Entry 6HLR (electron microscopy, 3.18 A resolution); this record covers chains B and C of the 15 polymer chains in the assembly.

# Chain B
Protein: DNA-directed RNA polymerase I subunit RPA135
Organism: Saccharomyces cerevisiae (strain ATCC 204508 / S288c)
Notes: EC 2.7.7.6
UniProt: P22138 (RPA2_YEAST); residues 1-1203 here = UniProt positions 1-1203
Sequence (1203 residues; numbered 1 to 1203; the number before each row is that of its first residue):
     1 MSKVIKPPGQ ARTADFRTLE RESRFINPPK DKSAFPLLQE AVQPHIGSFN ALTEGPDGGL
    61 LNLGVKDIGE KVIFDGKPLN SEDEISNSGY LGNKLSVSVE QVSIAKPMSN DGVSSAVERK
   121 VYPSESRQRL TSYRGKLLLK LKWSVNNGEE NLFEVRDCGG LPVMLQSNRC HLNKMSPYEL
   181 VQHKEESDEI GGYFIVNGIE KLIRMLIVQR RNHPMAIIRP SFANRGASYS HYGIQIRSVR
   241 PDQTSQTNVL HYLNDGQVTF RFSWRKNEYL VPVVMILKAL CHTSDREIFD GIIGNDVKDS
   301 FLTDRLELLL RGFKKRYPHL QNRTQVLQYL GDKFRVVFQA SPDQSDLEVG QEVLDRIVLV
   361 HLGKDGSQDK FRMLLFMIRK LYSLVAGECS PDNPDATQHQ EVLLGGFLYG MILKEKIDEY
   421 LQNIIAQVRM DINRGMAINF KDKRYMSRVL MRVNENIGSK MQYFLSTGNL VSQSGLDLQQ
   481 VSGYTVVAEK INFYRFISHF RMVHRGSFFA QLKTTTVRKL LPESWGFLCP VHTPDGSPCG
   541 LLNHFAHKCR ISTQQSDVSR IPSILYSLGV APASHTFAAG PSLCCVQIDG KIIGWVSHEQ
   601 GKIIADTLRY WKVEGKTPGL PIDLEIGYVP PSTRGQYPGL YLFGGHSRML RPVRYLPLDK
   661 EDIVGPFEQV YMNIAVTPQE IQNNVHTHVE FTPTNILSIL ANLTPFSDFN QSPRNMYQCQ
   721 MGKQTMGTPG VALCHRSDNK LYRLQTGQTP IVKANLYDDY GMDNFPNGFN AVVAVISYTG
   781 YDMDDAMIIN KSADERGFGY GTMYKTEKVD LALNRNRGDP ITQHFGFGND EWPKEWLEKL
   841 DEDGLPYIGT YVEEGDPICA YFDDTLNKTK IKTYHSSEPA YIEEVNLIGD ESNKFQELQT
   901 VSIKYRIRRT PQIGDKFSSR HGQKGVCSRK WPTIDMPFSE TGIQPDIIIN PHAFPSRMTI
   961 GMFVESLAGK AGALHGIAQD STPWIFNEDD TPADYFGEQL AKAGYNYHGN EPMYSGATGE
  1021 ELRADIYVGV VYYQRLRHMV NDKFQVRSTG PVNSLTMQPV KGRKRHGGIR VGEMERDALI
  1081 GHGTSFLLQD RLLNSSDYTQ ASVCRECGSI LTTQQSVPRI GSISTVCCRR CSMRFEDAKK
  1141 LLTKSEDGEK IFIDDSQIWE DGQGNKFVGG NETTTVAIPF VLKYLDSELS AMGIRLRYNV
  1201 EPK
Unresolved in the structure: 1-12, 79-88, 112-115, 1140-1152
Ion coordination: Zn2+: Cys1104, Cys1107, Cys1128
Residues lining bound ligands: phosphomethylphosphonic acid guanylate ester (G2P): Asp535, Arg714, Tyr717, Asp785, Ser956, Arg957
Curated features (UniProtKB/Swiss-Prot):
  - zinc finger: Cys1104 to Cys1131 (C4-type)
  - modified residue: Ser2 (N-acetylserine), Ser81 (Phosphoserine), Ser1156 (Phosphoserine)
Reported in the primary citation:
  - binding site for phosphomethylphosphonic acid guanylate ester: Arg714, Arg957
  - binding site for the 20-nt RNA strand: Lys916, Lys924
  - binding site for Non-template strand: Arg219, Arg225, Asp395, Phe508

# Chain C
Protein: DNA-directed RNA polymerases I and III subunit RPAC1
Organism: Saccharomyces cerevisiae (strain ATCC 204508 / S288c)
UniProt: P07703 (RPAC1_YEAST); numbering as in UniProt (aligned over 1-335)
Sequence (335 residues; numbered 1 to 335; the number before each row is that of its first residue):
     1 MSNIVGIEYN RVTNTTSTDF PGFSKDAENE WNVEKFKKDF EVNISSLDAR EANFDLINID
    61 TSIANAFRRI MISEVPSVAA EYVYFFNNTS VIQDEVLAHR IGLVPLKVDP DMLTWVDSNL
   121 PDDEKFTDEN TIVLSLNVKC TRNPDAPKGS TDPKELYNNA HVYARDLKFE PQGRQSTTFA
   181 DCPVVPADPD ILLAKLRPGQ EISLKAHCIL GIGGDHAKFS PVSTASYRLL PQINILQPIK
   241 GESARRFQKC FPPGVIGIDE GSDEAYVKDA RKDTVSREVL RYEEFADKVK LGRVRNHFIF
   301 NVESAGAMTP EEIFFKSVRI LKNKAEYLKN CPITQ
Unresolved in the structure: 1-29, 334-335
Curated features (UniProtKB/Swiss-Prot):
  - modified residue: Ser2 (N-acetylserine), Ser17 (Phosphoserine)

# Chain B / chain C interface
Contacting residue pairs (58):
  Ile26(B) with Thr151(C)
  Asn27(B) with Thr151(C)
  Arg743(B) with Gln93(C), hydrogen bond
  Gln745(B) with Gln93(C); Val96(C)
  Lys791(B) with Gly214(C), hydrogen bond (side chain-backbone)
  Ser792(B) with Ala217(C)
  Glu795(B) with His99(C), hydrogen bond (backbone-side chain); His216(C), salt bridge; Ala217(C)
  Arg796(B) with His99(C); Leu103(C); Ala217(C)
  Gly797(B) with His99(C)
  Tyr800(B) with Glu95(C); Val96(C), hydrophobic
  Thr802(B) with Gln93(C); Glu95(C)
  Tyr804(B) with Gln93(C)
  Arg906(B) with Gln93(C); Asp94(C), salt bridge; Glu95(C), salt bridge
  Arg908(B) with Glu95(C)
  Thr933(B) with Ile72(C)
  Ile934(B) with Arg69(C), hydrogen bond (backbone-side chain); Ile72(C), hydrophobic; Ser73(C)
  Asp935(B) with Arg69(C), salt bridge
  Phe938(B) with Arg68(C); Ser226(C); Tyr227(C)
  Glu940(B) with Arg228(C); Val275(C); Arg293(C), salt bridge
  Gly942(B) with Thr224(C), hydrogen bond (backbone-side chain); Ser226(C)
  Gln944(B) with Arg68(C)
  Gly1004(B) with Thr274(C), hydrogen bond (backbone-side chain); Ser276(C), hydrogen bond (backbone-side chain)
  Tyr1005(B) with Ser276(C)
  Asn1006(B) with Ser276(C)
  Tyr1007(B) with Arg281(C)
  Pro1012(B) with Val275(C)
  Tyr1014(B) with Tyr227(C); Arg228(C); Leu229(C), hydrogen bond (side chain-backbone); Arg293(C), hydrogen bond
  Gly1016(B) with Asn65(C), hydrogen bond (backbone-side chain); Arg69(C), hydrogen bond (backbone-side chain)
  Ala1017(B) with Asn65(C), hydrogen bond (backbone-side chain); Arg69(C)
  Thr1018(B) with Asn65(C)
  Gly1019(B) with Thr61(C); Asn65(C); Tyr227(C), hydrogen bond (backbone-side chain)
  Glu1020(B) with Thr61(C), hydrogen bond
  Glu1021(B) with Arg293(C), salt bridge
  Asp1025(B) with Arg277(C), salt bridge
Interface residues without a listed pair, chain B (39 interface residues in all): Tyr881, Ser939, Ala1001, His1008, Ser1015
Interface residues without a listed pair, chain C (29 interface residues in all): Ser220, Glu278

# Overview
The interface between chain B and chain C involves 39 residues on one side and 29 on the other, with 14
hydrogen bonds and 7 salt bridges. Among the polar pairs are Glu795(B)-His216(C), Arg906(B)-Asp94(C) and
Arg906(B)-Glu95(C). From the paper: a binding site for Non-template strand at Arg219(B), Arg225(B) and
Asp395(B) among others; a binding site for phosphomethylphosphonic acid guanylate ester at Arg714(B) and
Arg957(B).
Chain B is DNA-directed RNA polymerase I subunit RPA135 and chain C is DNA-directed RNA polymerases I and III
subunit RPAC1, both from Saccharomyces cerevisiae (strain ATCC 204508 / S288c); the structure, Yeast RNA
polymerase I elongation complex bound to nucleotide analog GMPCPP (core focused), was determined by electron
microscopy (same publication as 6HKO, 6HLQ and 6HLS).
